Entry 1ZBB (X-ray diffraction, 9.00 A resolution (very low resolution: no residue pairs are listed; an interface is given only as per-side residue counts)); this record covers chains I and e of the 18 polymer chains in the assembly.

Chain I:
Molecule: DNA strand 1 (arbitrary model sequence)
Sequence (347 nucleotides; row label = number of the first residue in the row):
     1 ACTTACATGC ACAGGATGTA ACCTGCAGAT ACTACCAAAA GTGTATTTGG AAACTGCTCC
    61 ATCAAAAGGC ATGTTCAGCT GGATTCCAGC TGAACATGCC TTTTGATGGA GCAGTTTCCA
   121 AATACACTTT TGGTAGTATC TGCAGGTGAT TCTCCAGGGC GGCCAGTACT TACATGCACA
   181 GGATGTAACC TGCAGATACT ACCAAAAGTG TATTTGGAAA CTGCTCCATC AAAAGGCATG
   241 TTCAGCTGGA TTCCAGCTGA ACATGCCTTT TGATGGAGCA GTTTCCAAAT ACACTTTTGG
   301 TAGTATCTGC AGGTGATTCT CCAGACTTAC ATGCGCATGT AAGTGCA

Chain e:
Name: Histone H3
Organism: Xenopus laevis
UniProtKB: P84233 (H31_XENLA); numbering as in UniProt (aligned over 1-135)
Sequence (135 residues; row label = number of the first residue in the row):
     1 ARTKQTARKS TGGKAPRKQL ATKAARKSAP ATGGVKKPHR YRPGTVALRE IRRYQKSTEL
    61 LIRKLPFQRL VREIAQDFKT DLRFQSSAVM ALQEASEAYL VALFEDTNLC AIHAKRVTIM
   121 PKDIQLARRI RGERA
Unresolved in the structure: 1-38
Construct notes: conflict Ala102 (Gly in P84233)
Swiss-Prot annotation at these positions:
  - modified residue: Lys37 (N6,N6,N6-trimethyllysine), Ser87 (Phosphoserine)

Chain I / chain e interface:
At this resolution (9 A) residue pairs are not listed: 9 residues of chain I and 14 of chain e lie at the interface.

In short:
9 residues of chain I face 14 of chain e across their interface.
Here chain I is DNA strand 1 (arbitrary model sequence) and chain e is Histone H3 (Xenopus laevis). Entry 1ZBB
(Structure of the 4_601_167 Tetranucleosome) was determined by X-ray diffraction.
